Entry 4KWF (X-ray diffraction, 2.31 A resolution); this record covers chains C and D of the 4 polymer chains in the assembly.

# Chain C (and D)
Molecule: Aldehyde dehydrogenase, mitochondrial
Source organism: Homo sapiens
Notes: EC 1.2.1.3; chain D of this document is another copy of the same molecule, construct and numbering; everything in this record applies to it too
UniProt: P05091 (ALDH2_HUMAN); residues 7-500 here correspond to UniProt positions 24-517 (UniProt number = residue number + 17)
Sequence (494 residues; each row starts with the number of its first residue):
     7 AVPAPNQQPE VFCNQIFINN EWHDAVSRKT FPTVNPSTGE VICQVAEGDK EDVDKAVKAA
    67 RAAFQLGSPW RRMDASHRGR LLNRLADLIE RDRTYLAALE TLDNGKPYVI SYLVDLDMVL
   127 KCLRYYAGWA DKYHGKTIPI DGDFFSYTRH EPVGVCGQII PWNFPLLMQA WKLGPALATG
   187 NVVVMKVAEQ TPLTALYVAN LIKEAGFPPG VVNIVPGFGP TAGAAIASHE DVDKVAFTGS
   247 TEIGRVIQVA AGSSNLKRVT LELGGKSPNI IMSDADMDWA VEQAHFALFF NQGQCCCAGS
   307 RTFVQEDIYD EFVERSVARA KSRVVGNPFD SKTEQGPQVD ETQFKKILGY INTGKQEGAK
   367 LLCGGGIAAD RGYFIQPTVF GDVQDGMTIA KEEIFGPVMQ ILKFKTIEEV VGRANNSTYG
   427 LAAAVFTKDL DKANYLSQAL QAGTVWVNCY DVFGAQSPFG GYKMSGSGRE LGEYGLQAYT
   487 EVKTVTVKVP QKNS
Swiss-Prot annotation at these positions:
  - active site: Glu268 (Proton acceptor), Cys302 (Nucleophile)
  - binding site (NAD(+)): Gly245 to Gly250
  - site: Asn169 (Transition state stabilizer)
  - modified residue (N6-acetyllysine): Lys35, Lys56, Lys61, Lys142, Lys351, Lys366, Lys409, Lys411, Lys434
From the paper describing this entry:
  - binding site for 1-benzyl-1H-indole-2,3-dione: Met124, Phe170, Phe296, Cys301, Cys303, Phe459, Phe465
  - catalytic residues: Cys302 (citing earlier work)

# Chain C / chain D interface
Contacting residue pairs (122; chain C residue first):
  Leu72(C) with Ala445(D), hydrophobic
  Lys127(C) with Asp147(D), salt bridge
  Lys142(C) with Glu479(D), salt bridge; Tyr480(D)
  Ile144(C) with Gln462(D); Ser463(D); Pro464(D)
  Ile146(C) with Gly460(D); Gln462(D)
  Asp147(C) with Lys127(D), salt bridge; Gln462(D)
  Phe150(C) with Val458(D), hydrophobic
  Ser152(C) with Ser463(D), hydrogen bond
  Tyr153(C) with Ser443(D)
  Thr154(C) with Pro464(D); Tyr480(D), hydrogen bond
  Arg155(C) with Gln444(D)
  His156(C) with Tyr480(D), hydrogen bond
  Glu157(C) with Tyr468(D), hydrogen bond
  Thr247(C) with Leu262(D)
  Gly250(C) with Leu262(D)
  Arg251(C) with Gly258(D); Ser259(D), hydrogen bond (side chain-backbone); Ser260(D), hydrogen bond (side chain-backbone); Leu262(D)
  Gln254(C) with Gln254(D); Ala257(D); Gly258(D); Leu262(D); Lys263(D), hydrogen bond (side chain-backbone)
  Val255(C) with Val255(D); Gly258(D); Ser259(D)
  Ala257(C) with Gln254(D)
  Gly258(C) with Arg251(D); Gln254(D), hydrogen bond (backbone-side chain)
  Ser259(C) with Arg251(D), hydrogen bond (backbone-side chain); Val255(D)
  Ser260(C) with Arg251(D), hydrogen bond (backbone-side chain)
  Asn261(C) with Met470(D)
  Leu262(C) with Gln254(D); Leu269(D), hydrophobic; Met470(D), hydrophobic
  Arg264(C) with Gly467(D); Lys469(D); Gly472(D), hydrogen bond (side chain-backbone); Ser473(D)
  Leu269(C) with Leu262(D), hydrophobic
  Trp285(C) with Lys494(D)
  Ser443(C) with Lys489(D), hydrogen bond (backbone-side chain)
  Gln444(C) with Arg155(D); Glu157(D); Lys489(D), hydrogen bond (backbone-side chain)
  Ala445(C) with Leu72(D), hydrophobic
  Leu446(C) with Lys489(D), hydrogen bond (backbone-side chain)
  Ala448(C) with Lys489(D)
  Gly449(C) with Val488(D); Lys489(D); Thr490(D), hydrogen bond (backbone-backbone)
  Thr450(C) with Thr490(D)
  Val451(C) with Thr490(D), hydrogen bond (backbone-backbone); Val491(D); Thr492(D), hydrogen bond (backbone-backbone)
  Trp452(C) with Thr492(D)
  Val453(C) with Thr492(D), hydrogen bond (backbone-backbone); Val493(D); Lys494(D), hydrogen bond (backbone-backbone)
  Asn454(C) with Lys494(D)
  Cys455(C) with Thr492(D)
  Val458(C) with Phe150(D), hydrophobic
  Gln462(C) with Ile144(D); Pro145(D); Ile146(D); Asp147(D)
  Ser463(C) with Ile144(D); Ile146(D); Ser152(D), hydrogen bond; Thr490(D)
  Pro464(C) with Ile144(D); Thr154(D); Thr490(D), hydrogen bond (backbone-side chain)
  Gly467(C) with Arg264(D), hydrogen bond (backbone-side chain)
  Tyr468(C) with Glu157(D), hydrogen bond; Arg264(D); Glu487(D); Val488(D); Lys489(D)
  Lys469(C) with Arg264(D), hydrogen bond (backbone-side chain)
  Met470(C) with Asn261(D)
  Gly472(C) with Arg264(D), hydrogen bond (backbone-side chain)
  Arg475(C) with Glu487(D), salt bridge; Val488(D), hydrogen bond (side chain-backbone)
  Glu479(C) with Lys142(D), salt bridge
  Tyr480(C) with Lys142(D); Thr154(D), hydrogen bond; His156(D), hydrogen bond; Val488(D), hydrophobic
  Gln483(C) with Gln483(D)
  Glu487(C) with Gly467(D); Tyr468(D); Arg475(D), salt bridge
  Val488(C) with Arg475(D), hydrogen bond (backbone-side chain); Tyr480(D), hydrophobic
  Lys489(C) with Ser443(D), hydrogen bond (side chain-backbone); Gln444(D), hydrogen bond (side chain-backbone); Leu446(D), hydrogen bond (side chain-backbone); Ala448(D); Gly449(D); Val451(D); Tyr468(D)
  Thr490(C) with Gly449(D), hydrogen bond (backbone-backbone); Thr450(D); Val451(D), hydrogen bond (backbone-backbone); Pro464(D), hydrogen bond (side chain-backbone)
  Val491(C) with Val451(D)
  Thr492(C) with Val451(D), hydrogen bond (backbone-backbone); Trp452(D); Val453(D), hydrogen bond (backbone-backbone); Cys455(D)
  Val493(C) with Val453(D)
  Lys494(C) with Val453(D), hydrogen bond (backbone-backbone); Asn454(D)
Also at the interface, not in a pair above, chain C (66 interface residues in all): Gly141, Pro145, Lys263, Leu267, Phe459, Ser473
Also at the interface, not in a pair above, chain D (66 interface residues in all): Tyr153, Thr247, Val265, Leu267, Trp285, Phe459

# Overview
Chain C and chain D each contribute 66 residues to their interface; the contacts include 38 hydrogen bonds and
6 salt bridges. Among the polar pairs are Lys127(C)-Asp147(D), Lys142(C)-Glu479(D) and Arg475(C)-Glu487(D).
The paper reports the catalytic residue Cys302(C); a binding site for 1-benzyl-1H-indole-2,3-dione at
Met124(C), Phe170(C) and Phe296(C) among others.
Chain C and chain D are both Aldehyde dehydrogenase, mitochondrial (Homo sapiens); the structure, Crystal
Structure Analysis of ALDH2+ALDiB33, was determined by X-ray diffraction, deposited together with 4L1O and
4KWG.
